Entry 3SK2 (X-ray diffraction, 1.01 A resolution); this record covers chains A and B.

Chain A (and B):
Protein: EhpR
Organism: Pantoea agglomerans
Notes: chain B of this document is another copy of the same molecule, construct and numbering; everything in this record applies to it too
Reference sequence: Q8GPH6 (Q8GPH6_ENTAG); residue numbers follow UniProt; this construct covers 1-129
Sequence (132 residues; row label = number of the first residue in the row; numbers below 1 keep their minus sign (Gly-2 is residue -2)):
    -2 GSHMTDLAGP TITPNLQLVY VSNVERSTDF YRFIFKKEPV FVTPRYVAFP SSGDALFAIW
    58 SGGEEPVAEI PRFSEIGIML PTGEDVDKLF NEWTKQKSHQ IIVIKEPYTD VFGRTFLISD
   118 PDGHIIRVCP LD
Sequence notes: expression tag (-2 to 0)
Ligand contacts: GRI (6-formyl-9-methoxyphenazine-1-carboxylic acid): Val108, Phe109, Arg124, Cys126, Pro127, Leu128
UniProt features mapped onto this chain:
  - binding site (D-alanylgriseoluteate): Arg42, Tyr43, Trp57
What the authors report for this chain:
  - binding site for GRI: Arg42, Tyr43, Trp57, Phe109, Leu128
  - conformationally variable residues (loop rearrangement, order/disorder transition, side-chain flip): Glu103 to Gly110, Asp129

Chain A / chain B interface:
Contacting residue pairs - 113 pairs, chain A then chain B:
  Pro7(A) with Pro78(B); Asp82(B)
  Thr8(A) with Leu77(B)
  Ile9(A) with Ile31(B); Phe32(B); Lys33(B); Lys34(B), hydrogen bond (backbone-side chain); Ile75(B), hydrophobic; Leu77(B), hydrophobic; Leu86(B), hydrophobic
  Thr10(A) with Lys34(B), hydrogen bond; Ser48(B); Gly74(B); Ile75(B)
  Pro11(A) with Phe32(B), hydrophobic; Lys34(B); Pro47(B); Ser48(B), hydrogen bond (backbone-side chain); Phe54(B), hydrophobic; Gly74(B)
  Asn12(A) with Ser48(B); Gly74(B), hydrogen bond (backbone-backbone); Ile75(B); Met76(B), hydrogen bond (side chain-backbone)
  Leu13(A) with Gln14(B), hydrogen bond (backbone-side chain); Glu72(B); Ile73(B); Gly74(B), hydrogen bond (backbone-backbone)
  Gln14(A) with Pro11(B); Leu13(B), hydrogen bond (side chain-backbone); Gln14(B)
  Leu15(A) with Ser71(B), hydrogen bond (backbone-side chain); Glu72(B), hydrogen bond (backbone-backbone); Phe109(B), hydrophobic
  Val16(A) with Phe70(B); Ser71(B)
  Tyr17(A) with Arg69(B); Phe70(B), hydrogen bond (backbone-backbone); Glu72(B), hydrogen bond; Ile122(B)
  Ile31(A) with Ile9(B)
  Phe32(A) with Ile9(B); Pro11(B), hydrophobic
  Lys33(A) with Pro7(B), hydrogen bond (side chain-backbone); Ile9(B)
  Lys34(A) with Ile9(B), hydrogen bond (side chain-backbone); Thr10(B)
  Tyr43(A) with Val108(B), hydrophobic; Phe109(B)
  Ser48(A) with Thr10(B); Pro11(B), hydrogen bond (side chain-backbone); Asn12(B)
  Ser49(A) with Thr10(B); Ser49(B); Gly50(B); Asp51(B), hydrogen bond (side chain-backbone); Ala52(B)
  Gly50(A) with Ser49(B)
  Asp51(A) with Ser49(B), hydrogen bond (backbone-side chain)
  Ala52(A) with Ser48(B); Ser49(B)
  Leu53(A) with Met76(B), hydrophobic; Asp129(B)
  Phe54(A) with Pro11(B), hydrophobic
  Trp57(A) with Glu72(B); Asp107(B); Val108(B); Phe109(B), hydrophobic; Arg124(B)
  Glu61(A) with Phe70(B)
  Glu62(A) with Phe70(B)
  Pro63(A) with Phe70(B), hydrophobic
  Val64(A) with Phe70(B)
  Ile67(A) with Ile67(B), hydrophobic; Pro68(B); Phe70(B), hydrophobic
  Pro68(A) with Ile67(B)
  Arg69(A) with Tyr17(B); Phe70(B)
  Phe70(A) with Val16(B); Tyr17(B), hydrogen bond (backbone-backbone); Glu61(B); Glu62(B); Pro63(B), hydrophobic; Val64(B); Ile67(B), hydrophobic; Arg69(B); His121(B)
  Ser71(A) with Leu15(B); Ser71(B), hydrogen bond
  Glu72(A) with Leu13(B); Leu15(B), hydrogen bond (backbone-backbone); Tyr17(B), hydrogen bond; Trp57(B)
  Ile73(A) with Leu13(B)
  Gly74(A) with Thr10(B); Pro11(B); Asn12(B), hydrogen bond (backbone-backbone); Leu13(B), hydrogen bond (backbone-backbone)
  Ile75(A) with Ile9(B), hydrophobic; Thr10(B); Asn12(B)
  Met76(A) with Asn12(B), hydrogen bond (backbone-side chain); Leu13(B), hydrophobic; Asp51(B); Leu53(B), hydrophobic
  Leu77(A) with Ile9(B), hydrophobic
  Pro78(A) with Pro7(B)
  Leu86(A) with Ile9(B), hydrophobic
  His121(A) with Phe70(B)
  Ile122(A) with Tyr17(B)
  Arg124(A) with Trp57(B)
  Cys126(A) with Leu13(B), hydrophobic
Other interface residues (no listed pair), chain A (50 interface residues in all): Phe38, Pro47, Asp82, Trp90, Phe109
Other interface residues (no listed pair), chain B (51 interface residues in all): Ala5, Thr8, Cys126

Summary:
50 residues of chain A and 51 residues of chain B are in contact, with 24 hydrogen bonds. Polar contacts
include Ile9(A)-Lys34(B), Thr10(A)-Lys34(B) and Pro11(A)-Ser48(B). Ligands of chain A: compound GRI. The paper
reports a binding site for GRI at Arg42(A), Tyr43(A) and Trp57(A) among others; conformational variability at
Glu103(A) and Asp129(A).
Both chains are EhpR (Pantoea agglomerans). Entry 3SK2 (Crystal structure of phenazine resistance protein EhpR
from Enterobacter agglomerans (Erwinia herbicola, Pantoea agglomerans) Eh1087 in ...) was determined by X-ray
diffraction.
